Entry 1DO6 (X-ray diffraction, 2.00 A resolution); this record covers chains A and B.

# Chain A (and B)
Protein: Superoxide reductase
Organism: Pyrococcus furiosus
Notes: chain B of this document is another copy of the same molecule, construct and numbering; everything in this record applies to it too
UniProt: P82385 (SOR_PYRFU); residue numbers follow UniProt; this construct covers 1-124
Chain sequence (124 residues; each row starts with the number of its first residue):
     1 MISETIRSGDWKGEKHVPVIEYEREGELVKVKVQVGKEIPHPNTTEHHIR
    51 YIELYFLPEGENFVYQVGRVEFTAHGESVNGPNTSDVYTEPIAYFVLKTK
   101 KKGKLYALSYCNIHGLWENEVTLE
Ion coordination: Fe ion: Glu14, His16, His41, His47, Cys111, His114

# How chain A and chain B interact
Residue-residue contacts (51):
  Met1(A) - Tyr106(B)
  Met1(A) - Glu118(B)
  Met1(A) - Glu120(B)  hydrogen bond (backbone-side chain)
  Ile2(A) - Tyr55(B)  hydrophobic
  Ile2(A) - Tyr106(B)  hydrophobic
  Ile2(A) - Glu118(B)  hydrogen bond (backbone-side chain)
  Ser3(A) - Ser3(B)
  Glu4(A) - Lys104(B)  salt bridge
  Glu4(A) - Tyr106(B)  hydrogen bond
  Thr5(A) - Val64(B)
  Thr5(A) - Tyr106(B)
  Arg7(A) - Asn62(B)  hydrogen bond (side chain-backbone)
  Arg7(A) - Phe63(B)
  Tyr51(A) - Tyr55(B)
  Tyr51(A) - Gln66(B)  hydrogen bond
  Glu53(A) - Glu53(B)
  Tyr55(A) - Ile2(B)  hydrophobic
  Tyr55(A) - Tyr51(B)  hydrogen bond
  Tyr55(A) - Leu116(B)  hydrophobic
  Asn62(A) - Arg7(B)  hydrogen bond (backbone-side chain)
  Phe63(A) - Arg7(B)
  Phe63(A) - Ile113(B)
  Phe63(A) - His114(B)
  Phe63(A) - Gly115(B)
  Val64(A) - Thr5(B)
  Val64(A) - Tyr110(B)
  Val64(A) - Gly115(B)
  Tyr65(A) - Tyr110(B)
  Tyr65(A) - Asn112(B)
  Gln66(A) - Tyr51(B)  hydrogen bond
  Gln66(A) - Tyr110(B)  hydrogen bond (backbone-side chain)
  Arg69(A) - Arg69(B)
  Lys104(A) - Met1(B)
  Lys104(A) - Glu4(B)  salt bridge
  Tyr106(A) - Met1(B)
  Tyr106(A) - Ile2(B)  hydrophobic
  Tyr106(A) - Glu4(B)  hydrogen bond
  Tyr106(A) - Thr5(B)
  Tyr110(A) - Val64(B)
  Tyr110(A) - Tyr65(B)
  Tyr110(A) - Gln66(B)  hydrogen bond (side chain-backbone)
  Asn112(A) - Tyr65(B)
  Ile113(A) - Phe63(B)
  His114(A) - Phe63(B)
  Gly115(A) - Phe63(B)
  Gly115(A) - Val64(B)
  Leu116(A) - Tyr55(B)  hydrophobic
  Glu118(A) - Met1(B)
  Glu118(A) - Ile2(B)  hydrogen bond (side chain-backbone)
  Glu120(A) - Met1(B)  hydrogen bond (side chain-backbone)
  Glu120(A) - Ile2(B)
Other interface residues (no listed pair), chain A (28 interface residues in all): Ile6, Trp11, Leu57
Other interface residues (no listed pair), chain B (27 interface residues in all): Ile6, Leu57

# In short
28 residues of chain A face 27 of chain B across their interface; the contacts include 13 hydrogen bonds and 2
salt bridges. Polar contacts include Glu4(A)-Lys104(B), Met1(A)-Glu120(B) and Ile2(A)-Glu118(B). The Fe ion
site is built by Glu14(A), His16(A), His41(A), His47(A), Cys111(A) and His114(A).
Chain A and chain B are both Superoxide reductase (Pyrococcus furiosus); the structure, Crystal structure of
superoxide reductase in the oxidized state at 2.0 angstrom resolution, was determined by X-ray diffraction
(same publication as 1DQI and 1DQK).
